PDB entry 8P3W | electron microscopy, 3.53 A resolution | chains B and G of the 8 polymer chains in the assembly

[Chain B]
Molecule: Glutamate receptor 1 flip isoform
From: Rattus norvegicus
UniProtKB: P19490 (GRIA1_RAT), isoform P19490-2; the construct has insertions or renumbered stretches relative to UniProt, so the offset changes along the chain: -25 to -7 = UniProt 1-19; 2-889 = UniProt 20-907
Chain sequence (915 residues; each row starts with the number of its first residue; numbers below 1 keep their minus sign (Met-25 is residue -25)):
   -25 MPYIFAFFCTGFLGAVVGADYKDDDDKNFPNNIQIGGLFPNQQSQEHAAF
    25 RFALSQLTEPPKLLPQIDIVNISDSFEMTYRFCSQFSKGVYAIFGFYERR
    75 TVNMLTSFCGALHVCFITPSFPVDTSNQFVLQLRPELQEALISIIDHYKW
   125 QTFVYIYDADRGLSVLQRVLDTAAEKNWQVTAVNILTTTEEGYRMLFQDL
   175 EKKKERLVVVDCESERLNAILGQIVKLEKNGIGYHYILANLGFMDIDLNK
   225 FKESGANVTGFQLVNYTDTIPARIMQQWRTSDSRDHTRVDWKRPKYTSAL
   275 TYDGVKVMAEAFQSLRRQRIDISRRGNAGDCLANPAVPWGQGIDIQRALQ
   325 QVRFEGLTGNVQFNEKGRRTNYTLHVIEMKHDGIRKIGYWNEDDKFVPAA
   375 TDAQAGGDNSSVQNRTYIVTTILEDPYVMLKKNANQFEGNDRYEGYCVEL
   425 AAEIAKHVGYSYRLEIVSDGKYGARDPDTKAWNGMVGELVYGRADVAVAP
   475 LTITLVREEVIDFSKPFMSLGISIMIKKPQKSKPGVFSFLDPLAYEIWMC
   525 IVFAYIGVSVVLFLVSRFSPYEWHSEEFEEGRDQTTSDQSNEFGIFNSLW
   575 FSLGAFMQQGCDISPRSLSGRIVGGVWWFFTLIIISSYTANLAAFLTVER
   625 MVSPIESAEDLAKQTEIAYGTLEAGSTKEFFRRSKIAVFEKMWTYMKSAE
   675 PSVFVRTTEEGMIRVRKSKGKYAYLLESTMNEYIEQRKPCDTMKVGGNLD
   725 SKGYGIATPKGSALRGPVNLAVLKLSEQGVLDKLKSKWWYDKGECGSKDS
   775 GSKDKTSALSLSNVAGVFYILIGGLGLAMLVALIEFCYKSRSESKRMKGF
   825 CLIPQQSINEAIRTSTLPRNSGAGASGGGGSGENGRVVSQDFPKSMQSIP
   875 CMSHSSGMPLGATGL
Disordered / not traced: -25 to 388, 503-505, 546-565, 624-629, 768-780, 816-889
Sequence notes: insertion (-6 to 1)
UniProt features mapped onto this chain:
  - motif: Ala886 to Leu889 (PDZ-binding)
  - binding site (L-glutamate): Pro474, Thr476, Arg481, Ser650, Thr651, Glu701
  - modified residue (Phosphoserine): Ser627, Ser692, Ser831, Ser845
  - lipidation (S-palmitoyl cysteine): Cys585, Cys811
  - glycosylation (N-linked (GlcNAc...) asparagine): Asn45, Asn231, Asn239, Asn345, Asn383, Asn388

[Chain G]
Molecule: Voltage-dependent calcium channel gamma-3 subunit
From: Rattus norvegicus
UniProtKB: Q8VHX0 (CCG3_RAT); numbering as in UniProt (aligned over 2-315)
Chain sequence (314 residues; numbered 2 to 315; the number before each row is that of its first residue):
     2 RMCDRGIQMLITTVGAFAAFSLMTIAVGTDYWLYSRGVCRTKSTSDNETS
    52 RKNEEVMTHSGLWRTCCLEGAFRGVCKKIDHFPEDADYEQDTAEYLLRAV
   102 RASSVFPILSVTLLFFGGLCVAASEFHRSRHSVILSAGIFFVSAGLSNII
   152 GIIVYISANAGDPGQRDSKKSYSYGWSFYFGAFSFIIAEIVGVVAVHIYI
   202 EKHQQLRARSHSELLKKSTFARLPPYRYRFRRRSSSRSTEPRSRDLSPIS
   252 KGFHTIPSTDISMFTLSRDPSKLTMGTLLNSDRDHAFLQFHNSTPKEFKE
   302 SLHNNPANRRTTPV
Disordered / not traced: 2-4, 42-54, 85-91, 163-171, 210-315
UniProt features mapped onto this chain:
  - modified residue: Ser248 (Phosphoserine)
Disulfide bonds: Cys40-Cys68, Cys67-Cys77

[Interface between chain B and chain G]
Residue-residue contacts (18; chain B residue first):
  Tyr519(B) - Tyr180(G)  hydrogen bond
  Glu520(B) - Ile157(G)
  Glu520(B) - Tyr173(G)  hydrogen bond
  Glu520(B) - Tyr175(G)  hydrogen bond
  Met523(B) - Ile157(G)  hydrophobic
  Met523(B) - Phe179(G)  hydrophobic
  Phe527(B) - Ile150(G)  hydrophobic
  Phe527(B) - Ile153(G)  hydrophobic
  Phe527(B) - Ala183(G)  hydrophobic
  Phe527(B) - Phe186(G)
  Ile530(B) - Phe186(G)  hydrophobic
  Val534(B) - Val143(G)  hydrophobic
  Val534(B) - Glu190(G)
  Val534(B) - Val194(G)  hydrophobic
  Phe537(B) - Val197(G)  hydrophobic
  Phe537(B) - His198(G)
  Leu538(B) - Val197(G)  hydrophobic
  Arg541(B) - Ile201(G)
Interface residues without a listed pair, chain B (13 interface residues in all): Cys524, Gly531, Val535, Ile569
Interface residues without a listed pair, chain G (19 interface residues in all): Ile140, Leu147, Ile154, Ile187

[In short]
Chain B and chain G form an interface of 13 and 19 residues respectively; the contacts include 3 hydrogen
bonds. Among the polar pairs are Tyr519(B)-Tyr180(G), Glu520(B)-Tyr173(G) and Glu520(B)-Tyr175(G). Curated
annotation (UniProt) lists 6 L-glutamate-binding residues on chain B.
Here chain B is Glutamate receptor 1 flip isoform and chain G is Voltage-dependent calcium channel gamma-3
subunit, both from Rattus norvegicus. Entry 8P3W (Homomeric GluA1 in tandem with TARP gamma-3, desensitized
conformation 4) was determined by electron microscopy (same publication as 8C1P, 8C1Q, 8C1R, 8C1S, 8C2H, 8C2I
and 9 further entries).
